PDB entry 6UE7 | electron microscopy, 2.90 A resolution | chains B and F of the 6 polymer chains in the assembly

# Chain B (and F)
Protein: Immunoglobulin heavy constant alpha 1
Source organism: Homo sapiens
Notes: chain F of this document is another copy of the same molecule, construct and numbering; everything in this record applies to it too
UniProt: P01876 (IGHA1_HUMAN); residues 242-472 here correspond to UniProt positions 123-353 (UniProt number = residue number - 119)
Amino-acid sequence (245 residues; row label = number of the first residue in the row):
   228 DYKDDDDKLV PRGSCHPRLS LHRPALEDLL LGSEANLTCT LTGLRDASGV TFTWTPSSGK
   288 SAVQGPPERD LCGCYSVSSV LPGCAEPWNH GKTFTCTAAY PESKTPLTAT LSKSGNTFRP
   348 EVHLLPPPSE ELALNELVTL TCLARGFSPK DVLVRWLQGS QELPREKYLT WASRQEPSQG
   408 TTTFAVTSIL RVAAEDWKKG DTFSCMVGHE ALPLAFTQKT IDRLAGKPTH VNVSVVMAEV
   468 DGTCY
Unresolved in the structure: 228-241, 455 (chain F: 228-241)
Disulfides: Cys266-Cys323, Cys369-Cys432
Covalently attached groups: N-acetylglucosamine (NAG) linked to Asn263, Asn459
Sequence notes: expression tag (228-241)
UniProt features mapped onto this chain:
  - glycosylation: Asn263 (N-linked (GlcNAc...) (complex) asparagine)

# How chain B and chain F interact
Contacting residue pairs (7; chain B residue first):
  Val467(B) - Val458(F)  hydrophobic
  Asp468(B) - Pro455(F)
  Thr470(B) - Ala452(F)
  Thr470(B) - Gly453(F)
  Cys471(B) - Ala452(F)
  Tyr472(B) - Lys446(F)
  Tyr472(B) - Thr447(F)
Also at the interface, not in a pair above, chain F (11 interface residues in all): Val349, His350, Leu351, Pro353, Lys454

# Summary
The interface between chain B and chain F involves 5 residues on one side and 11 on the other.
N-acetylglucosamine is covalently linked to Asn263(B) and Asn459(B).
Both chains are Immunoglobulin heavy constant alpha 1 (Homo sapiens). Entry 6UE7 (Structure of dimeric sIgA
complex) was determined by electron microscopy together with 6UE8, 6UE9 and 6UEA from the same study.
